6KZG - chains A and B of the 4 polymer chains in the assembly; structure by X-ray diffraction, 2.00 A resolution.

[Chain A (and B)]
Name: 14-3-3 protein theta
From: Homo sapiens
Notes: chain B of this document is another copy of the same molecule, construct and numbering; everything in this record applies to it too
UniProtKB: P27348 (1433T_HUMAN); residues 2-234 here = UniProt positions 2-234
Chain sequence (263 residues; row label = number of the first residue in the row; numbers below 1 keep their minus sign (Met-28 is residue -28)):
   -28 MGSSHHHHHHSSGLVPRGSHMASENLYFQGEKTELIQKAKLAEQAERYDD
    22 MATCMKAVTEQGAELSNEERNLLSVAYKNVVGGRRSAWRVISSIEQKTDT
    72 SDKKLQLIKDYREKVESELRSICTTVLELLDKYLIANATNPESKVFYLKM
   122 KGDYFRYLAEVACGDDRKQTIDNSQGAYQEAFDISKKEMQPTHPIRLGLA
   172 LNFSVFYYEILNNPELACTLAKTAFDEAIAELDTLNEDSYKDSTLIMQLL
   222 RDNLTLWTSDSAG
Unresolved in the structure: -28 to -1, 207-209, 231-234 (chain B: -28 to -1, 232-234)
Sequence notes: expression tag (-28 to 1)
UniProt features mapped onto this chain:
  - site (Interaction with phosphoserine on interacting protein): Arg56, Arg127
  - modified residue: Lys3 (N6-acetyllysine), Lys49 (N6-acetyllysine), Lys68 (N6-acetyllysine), Tyr82 (3'-nitrotyrosine), Ser92 (Phosphoserine), Tyr104 (3'-nitrotyrosine), Lys115 (N6-acetyllysine), Ser232 (Phosphoserine)
  - cross-link: Lys49 (Glycyl lysine isopeptide (Lys-Gly) (interchain with G-Cter in SUMO2))

[Chain A / chain B interface]
Residue-residue contacts - 35 pairs, chain A then chain B:
  Glu5(A) with Leu78(B)
  Gln8(A) with Lys75(B); Leu78(B)
  Lys9(A) with Leu78(B)
  Leu12(A) with Ile65(B), hydrophobic; Ile79(B), hydrophobic; Tyr82(B), hydrophobic
  Ala13(A) with Tyr82(B)
  Gln15(A) with Val61(B); Ile65(B)
  Ala16(A) with Ala58(B); Val61(B)
  Arg18(A) with Ala58(B); Tyr82(B), hydrogen bond; Lys85(B); Val86(B); Glu89(B), salt bridge
  Asp21(A) with Tyr82(B), hydrogen bond; Lys85(B)
  Ala58(A) with Ala16(B); Arg18(B)
  Val61(A) with Gln15(B); Ala16(B)
  Ile65(A) with Leu12(B), hydrophobic
  Lys75(A) with Gln8(B)
  Leu78(A) with Glu5(B); Gln8(B); Leu12(B), hydrophobic
  Ile79(A) with Leu12(B), hydrophobic
  Tyr82(A) with Lys9(B); Ala13(B); Arg18(B), hydrogen bond; Asp21(B), hydrogen bond
  Val86(A) with Arg18(B)
  Glu89(A) with Arg18(B), salt bridge
Other interface residues (no listed pair), chain A (20 interface residues in all): Arg55, Ile62
Other interface residues (no listed pair), chain B (21 interface residues in all): Arg55, Ile62

[Overview]
The interface between chain A and chain B involves 20 residues on one side and 21 on the other, with 4
hydrogen bonds and 2 salt bridges. Polar contacts include Arg18(A)-Glu89(B), Arg18(A)-Tyr82(B) and
Asp21(A)-Tyr82(B).
Chain A and chain B are both 14-3-3 protein theta (Homo sapiens); the structure, 14-3-3 protein in Complex
with CIC S301 phosphorylated peptide, was determined by X-ray diffraction.
